PDB entry 7SOY | electron microscopy, 3.40 A resolution | chains B and C of the 4 polymer chains in the assembly

== Chain B ==
Molecule: Isoform Gamma-1 of Serine/threonine-protein phosphatase 2A 56 kDa regulatory subunit gamma isoform
From: Homo sapiens
UniProt: Q13362 (2A5G_HUMAN), isoform Q13362-2; residues 1-449 here = UniProt positions 1-449
Chain sequence (449 residues; row label = number of the first residue in the row):
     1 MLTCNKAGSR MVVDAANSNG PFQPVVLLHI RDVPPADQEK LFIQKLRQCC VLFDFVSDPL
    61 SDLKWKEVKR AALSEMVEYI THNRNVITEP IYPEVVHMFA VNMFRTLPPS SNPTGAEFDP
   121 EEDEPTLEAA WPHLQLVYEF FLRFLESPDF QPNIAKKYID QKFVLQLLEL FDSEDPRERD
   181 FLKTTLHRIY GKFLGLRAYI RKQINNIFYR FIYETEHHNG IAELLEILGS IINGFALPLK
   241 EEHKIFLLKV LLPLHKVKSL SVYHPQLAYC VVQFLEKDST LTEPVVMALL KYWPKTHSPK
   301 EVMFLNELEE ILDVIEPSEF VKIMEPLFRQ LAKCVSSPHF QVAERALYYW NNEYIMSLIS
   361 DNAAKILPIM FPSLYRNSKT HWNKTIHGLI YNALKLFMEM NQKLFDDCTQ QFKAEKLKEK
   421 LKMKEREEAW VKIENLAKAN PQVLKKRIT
Not modelled in the structure: 1-33, 114-127, 403-449
From the paper describing this entry:
  - conformationally variable residues (loop rearrangement): Ser110 to Ala130

== Chain C ==
Molecule: Serine/threonine-protein phosphatase 2A catalytic subunit alpha isoform
From: Homo sapiens
Notes: EC 3.1.3.16
UniProt: P67775 (PP2AA_HUMAN); residues 1-309 here = UniProt positions 1-309
Chain sequence (309 residues; numbered 1 to 309; the number before each row is that of its first residue):
     1 MDEKVFTKEL DQWIEQLNEC KQLSESQVKS LCEKAKEILT KESNVQEVRC PVTVCGDVHG
    61 QFHDLMELFR IGGKSPDTNY LFMGDYVDRG YYSVETVTLL VALKVRYRER ITILRGNHES
   121 RQITQVYGFY DECLRKYGNA NVWKYFTDLF DYLPLTALVD GQIFCLHGGL SPSIDTLDHI
   181 RALDRLQEVP HEGPMCDLLW SDPDDRGGWG ISPRGAGYTF GQDISETFNH ANGLTLVSRA
   241 HQLVMEGYNW CHDRNVVTIF SAPNYCYRCG NQAAIMELDD TLKYSFLQFD PAPRRGEPHV
   301 TRRTPDYFL
Not modelled in the structure: 1-5, 294-309
UniProt features mapped onto this chain:
  - active site: His118 (Proton donor)
  - binding site (Mn(2+)): Asp57, His59, Asp85, Asn117, His167, His241
  - binding site (Zn(2+)): Asp57, His59, Asp85
  - binding site (Fe(3+)): Asp85, Asn117, His167, His241
  - modified residue: Tyr307 (Phosphotyrosine), Leu309 (Leucine methyl ester)
  - natural variant: Gly60 (G60V: In HJS3; uncertain significance), Asp88 (D88G: In HJS3), Gln122 (Q122H: In HJS3), Gln125 to Leu309 (deletion: In HJS3), Tyr127 (Y127C: In HJS3), Asp131 (D131H: In HJS3), His191 (H191R: In HJS3), Arg214 to Leu309 (deletion: In HJS3), Asp223 (D223H: In HJS3; D223V: In HJS3), Tyr265 (Y265C: In HJS3), Phe308 (F308FF: In HJS3)
  - mutagenesis: Asp85 (D85N: Loss of phosphatase activity), Leu309 (L309A: Loss of binding to PP2A B-alpha regulatory subunit)

== Chain B / chain C interface ==
Residue-residue contacts (12; chain B residue first):
  Ser298(B) with Asp131(C)
  Pro338(B) with Tyr130(C), hydrogen bond (backbone-side chain); Leu134(C); Gly138(C)
  His339(B) with Asp131(C), salt bridge; Leu134(C)
  Phe340(B) with Gln125(C); Tyr130(C), hydrophobic
  Trp382(B) with Arg121(C); Gln125(C); Trp143(C)
  Asn383(B) with Gln125(C), hydrogen bond
Interface residues without a listed pair, chain C (8 interface residues in all): Arg135

== In short ==
Chain B and chain C form an interface of 6 and 8 residues respectively; the contacts include 2 hydrogen bonds
and 1 salt bridge. Polar pairs include His339(B)-Asp131(C), Pro338(B)-Tyr130(C) and Asn383(B)-Gln125(C).
UniProt lists active-site residue His118(C), 6 Mn2+-binding residues, 3 Zn2+-binding residues and 4
Fe3+-binding residues on chain C. The paper reports conformational variability at Ser110(B).
Here chain B is Isoform Gamma-1 of Serine/threonine-protein phosphatase 2A 56 kDa regulatory subunit gamma
isoform and chain C is Serine/threonine-protein phosphatase 2A catalytic subunit alpha isoform, both from Homo
sapiens. Entry 7SOY (The structure of the PP2A-B56gamma1 holoenzyme-PME-1 complex) was determined by electron
microscopy.
